Entry 7UZW (electron microscopy, 3.55 A resolution); this record covers chains B and H of the 8 polymer chains in the assembly.

Chain B:
Protein: CRISPR system Cms endoribonuclease Csm3
Source organism: Staphylococcus epidermidis RP62A
UniProtKB: Q5HK91 (Q5HK91_STAEQ); numbering as in UniProt (aligned over 1-214)
Sequence (214 residues; each row starts with the number of its first residue):
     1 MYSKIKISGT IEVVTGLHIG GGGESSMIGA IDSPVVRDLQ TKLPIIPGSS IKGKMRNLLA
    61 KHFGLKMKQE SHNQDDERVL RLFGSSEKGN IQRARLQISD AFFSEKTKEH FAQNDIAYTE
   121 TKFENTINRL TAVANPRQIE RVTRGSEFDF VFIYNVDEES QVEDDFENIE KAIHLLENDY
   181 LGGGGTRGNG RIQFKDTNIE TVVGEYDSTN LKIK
Disordered / not traced: 1, 24-31, 64-75

Chain H:
Protein: CRISPR system Cms protein Csm4
Source organism: Staphylococcus epidermidis RP62A
UniProtKB: Q5HK92 (Q5HK92_STAEQ); residue numbers follow UniProt; this construct covers 1-304
Sequence (304 residues; each row starts with the number of its first residue):
     1 MTLATKVFKL SFKTPVHFGK KRLSDGEMTI TADTLFSALF IETLQLGKDT DWLLNDLIIS
    61 DTFPYENELY YLPKPLIKID SKEEDNHKAF KKLKYVPVHH YNQYLNGELS AEDATDLNDI
   121 FNIGYFSLQT KVSLIAQETD SSADSEPYSV GTFTFEPEAG LYFIAKGSEE TLDHLNNIMT
   181 ALQYSGLGGK RNAGYGQFEY EIINNQQLSK LLNQNGKHSI LLSTAMAKKE EIESALKEAR
   241 YILTKRSGFV QSTNYSEMLV KKSDFYSFSS GSVFKNIFNG DIFNVGHNGK HPVYRYAKPL
   301 WLEV
Disordered / not traced: 1-4, 78-84

Interface between chain B and chain H:
Contacting residue pairs - 32 pairs, chain B then chain H:
  Y2(B) with Q45(H), hydrogen bond; L46(H), hydrophobic
  K4(B) with E42(H), salt bridge; Q45(H); Y184(H); S185(H)
  G21(B) with T130(H), hydrogen bond (backbone-side chain)
  L39(B) with Y125(H), hydrophobic; F126(H); S127(H)
  Q40(B) with Y125(H)
  G48(B) with A193(H)
  S49(B) with K131(H), hydrogen bond; A193(H)
  K52(B) with N192(H)
  S86(B) with E257(H)
  I91(B) with S252(H); Y255(H); E257(H)
  R93(B) with R191(H)
  A94(B) with N192(H)
  Q97(B) with Y184(H); N192(H), hydrogen bond; Q197(H)
  I98(B) with A193(H); G194(H), hydrogen bond (backbone-backbone)
  S99(B) with G194(H); Q197(H)
  D100(B) with G194(H); Y195(H)
  V202(B) with Y184(H), hydrophobic
  V203(B) with Y184(H), hydrophobic
Interface residues without a listed pair, chain B (22 interface residues in all): P47, L96, F102, I153
Interface residues without a listed pair, chain H (21 interface residues in all): K13, A181

In short:
22 residues of chain B and 21 residues of chain H are in contact, with 5 hydrogen bonds and 1 salt bridge.
Polar contacts include K4(B)-E42(H), Y2(B)-Q45(H) and G21(B)-T130(H).
Chain B is CRISPR system Cms endoribonuclease Csm3 and chain H is CRISPR system Cms protein Csm4, both from
Staphylococcus epidermidis RP62A; the structure, Staphylococcus epidermidis RP62a CRISPR effector subcomplex,
was determined by electron microscopy, deposited together with 7UZX, 7UZY, 7UZZ, 7V00, 7V01 and 7V02.
